PDB entry 3PMG | X-ray diffraction, 2.40 A resolution | chain B

== Chain B ==
Molecule: Phosphoglucomutase-1
From: Oryctolagus cuniculus
Notes: EC 5.4.2.2
UniProt: P00949 (PGMU_RABIT); residue numbers follow UniProt; this construct covers 1-561
Sequence (561 residues; numbered 1 to 561; the number before each row is that of its first residue):
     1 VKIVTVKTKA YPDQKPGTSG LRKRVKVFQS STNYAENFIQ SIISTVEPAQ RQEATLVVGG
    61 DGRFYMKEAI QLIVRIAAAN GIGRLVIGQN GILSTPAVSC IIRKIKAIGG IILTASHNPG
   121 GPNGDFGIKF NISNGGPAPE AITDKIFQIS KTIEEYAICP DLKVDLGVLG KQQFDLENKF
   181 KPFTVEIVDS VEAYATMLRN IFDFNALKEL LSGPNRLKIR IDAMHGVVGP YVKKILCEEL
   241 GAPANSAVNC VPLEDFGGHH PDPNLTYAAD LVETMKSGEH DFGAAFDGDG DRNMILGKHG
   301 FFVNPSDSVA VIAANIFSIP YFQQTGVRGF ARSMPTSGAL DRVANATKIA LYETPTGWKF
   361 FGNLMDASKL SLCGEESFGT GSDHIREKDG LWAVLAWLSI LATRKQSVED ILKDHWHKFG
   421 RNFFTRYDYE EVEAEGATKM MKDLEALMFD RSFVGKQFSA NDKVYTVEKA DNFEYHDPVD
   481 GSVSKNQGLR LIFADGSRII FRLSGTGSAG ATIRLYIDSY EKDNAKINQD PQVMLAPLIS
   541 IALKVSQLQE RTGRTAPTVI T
Modified / non-standard residues: Ser-116 (phosphoserine; SEP)
Metal / ion sites: Mg2+: Ser-116, Asp-287, Asp-289, Asp-291

== In short ==
Ser-116, Asp-287, Asp-289 and Asp-291 coordinate Mg2+.
Chain B is Phosphoglucomutase-1 (Oryctolagus cuniculus); the structure, Structure of rabbit muscle
phosphoglucomutase at 2.4 angstroms resolution. use of freezing point depressant and reduced ..., was
determined by X-ray diffraction (same publication as 1LXT).
